4F0Q - chains C and D of the 4 polymer chains in the assembly; structure by X-ray diffraction, 2.05 A resolution.

# Chain C (and D)
Molecule: Restriction endonuclease
Organism: Mycobacterium sp
Notes: chain D of this document is another copy of the same molecule, construct and numbering; everything in this record applies to it too
Reference sequence: A3PUQ5 (A3PUQ5_MYCSJ); numbering as in UniProt (aligned over 1-456)
Amino-acid sequence (456 residues; each row starts with the number of its first residue):
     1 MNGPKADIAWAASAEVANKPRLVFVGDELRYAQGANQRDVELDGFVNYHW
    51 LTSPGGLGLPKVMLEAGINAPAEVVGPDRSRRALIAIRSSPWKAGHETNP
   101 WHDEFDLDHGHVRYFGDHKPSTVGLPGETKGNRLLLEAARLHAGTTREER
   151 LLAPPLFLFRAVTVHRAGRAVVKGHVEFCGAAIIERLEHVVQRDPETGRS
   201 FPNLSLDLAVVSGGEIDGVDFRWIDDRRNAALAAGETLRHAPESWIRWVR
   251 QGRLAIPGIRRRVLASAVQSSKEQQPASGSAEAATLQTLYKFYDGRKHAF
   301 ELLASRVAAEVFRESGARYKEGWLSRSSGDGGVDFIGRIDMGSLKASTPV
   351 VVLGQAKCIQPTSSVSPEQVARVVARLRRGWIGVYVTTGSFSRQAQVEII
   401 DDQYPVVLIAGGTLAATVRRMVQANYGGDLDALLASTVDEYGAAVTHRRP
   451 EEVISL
Not modelled in the structure: 1-7 (chain D: 1-9)
Ion coordination: Mg2+: Q355, A356
Reported in the primary citation:
  - catalytic residues: D334, Q355, K357
  - mutagenesis - V191D, V191R: decreased expression
  - mutagenesis - V191D, V191R, R376A, E398A, D402A: decreased catalytic activity
  - self-association interface (contacts with another copy of this molecule): R372, R376

# Interface between chain C and chain D
Contacting residue pairs (39; chain C residue first):
  K93(C) - H447(D)
  A94(C) - H447(D)
  H165(C) - V445(D)
  V311(C) - S343(D)  hydrogen bond (backbone-backbone)
  E314(C) - S343(D)
  S315(C) - G316(D)
  S315(C) - G342(D)
  G316(C) - S315(D)
  G316(C) - G316(D)
  A317(C) - S315(D)
  I339(C) - M341(D)  hydrophobic
  M341(C) - V407(D)
  G342(C) - S315(D)
  S343(C) - V311(D)
  K345(C) - Q269(D)  hydrogen bond (backbone-side chain)
  T348(C) - Y404(D)
  T348(C) - P405(D)
  T348(C) - V406(D)  hydrogen bond (side chain-backbone)
  T348(C) - V407(D)
  V374(C) - R379(D)  hydrogen bond (backbone-side chain)
  A375(C) - R379(D)
  L377(C) - R379(D)
  R379(C) - V374(D)
  R379(C) - Y404(D)
  R379(C) - P405(D)
  G380(C) - P405(D)
  W381(C) - Q403(D)
  P405(C) - T348(D)
  P405(C) - R379(D)
  P405(C) - G380(D)
  V406(C) - T348(D)
  V407(C) - M341(D)
  V407(C) - A346(D)
  V407(C) - T348(D)
  H447(C) - W92(D)
  H447(C) - A94(D)
  R448(C) - A94(D)
  E451(C) - Q403(D)  hydrogen bond
  S455(C) - A265(D)  hydrogen bond (side chain-backbone)
Also at the interface, not in a pair above, chain C (35 interface residues in all): A170, F312, R318, A346, R378, Q403, Y404, T413
Also at the interface, not in a pair above, chain D (30 interface residues in all): F312, S347, L377, W381, D402, L408, A444, R448

# Summary
The interface between chain C and chain D involves 35 residues on one side and 30 on the other, with 6
hydrogen bonds. Among the polar pairs are K345(C)-Q269(D), T348(C)-V406(D) and V374(C)-R379(D). From the
paper: catalytic residues D334(C), Q355(C) and K357(C); V191D, V191R and R376A of chain C, among others,
reduce catalytic activity; 5 substitutions were tested in all.
Chain C and chain D are both Restriction endonuclease (Mycobacterium sp); the structure, MspJI Restriction
Endonuclease - P21 Form, was determined by X-ray diffraction (same publication as 4F0P).
